PDB entry 6O2S | electron microscopy, 4.00 A resolution | chains 1A and 1H of the 104 polymer chains in the assembly

# Chain 1A
Protein: Tubulin alpha-1B chain
Organism: Sus scrofa
UniProtKB: Q2XVP4 (TBA1B_PIG); residue numbers follow UniProt; this construct covers 1-451
Chain sequence (451 residues; row label = number of the first residue in the row):
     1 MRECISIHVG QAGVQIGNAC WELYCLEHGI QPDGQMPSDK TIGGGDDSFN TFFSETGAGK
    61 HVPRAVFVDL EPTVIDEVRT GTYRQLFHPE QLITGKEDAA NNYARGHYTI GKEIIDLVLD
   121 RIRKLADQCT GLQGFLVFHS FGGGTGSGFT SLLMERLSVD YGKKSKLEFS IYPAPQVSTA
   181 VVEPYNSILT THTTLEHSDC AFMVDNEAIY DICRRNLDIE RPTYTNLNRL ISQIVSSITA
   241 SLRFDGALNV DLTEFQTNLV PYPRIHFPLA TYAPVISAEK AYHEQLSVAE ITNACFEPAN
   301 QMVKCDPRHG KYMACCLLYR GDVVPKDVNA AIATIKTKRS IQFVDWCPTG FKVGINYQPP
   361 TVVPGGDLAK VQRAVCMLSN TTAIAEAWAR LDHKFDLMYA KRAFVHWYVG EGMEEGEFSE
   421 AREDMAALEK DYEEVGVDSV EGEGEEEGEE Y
Disordered / not traced: 39-45, 442-451
UniProt features mapped onto this chain:
  - motif: Met1 to Cys4 (MREC motif)
  - active site: Glu254
  - binding site (GTP): Gly10, Gln11, Ala12, Gln15, Glu71, Ala99, Ser140, Gly143, Gly144, Thr145, Gly146, Thr179, Glu183, Asn206, Tyr224, Asn228, Leu252
  - binding site (Mg(2+)): Glu71
  - site: Tyr451 (Involved in polymerization)
  - modified residue: Lys40 (N6,N6,N6-trimethyllysine), Ser48 (Phosphoserine), Ser232 (Phosphoserine), Tyr282 (3'-nitrotyrosine), Arg339 (Omega-N-methylarginine), Ser439 (Phosphoserine), Glu443 (5-glutamyl polyglutamate), Glu445 (5-glutamyl polyglutamate), Tyr451 (3'-nitrotyrosine)
  - cross-link (Glycyl lysine isopeptide (Lys-Gly)): Lys326 (interchain with G-Cter in ubiquitin), Lys370 (interchain with G-Cter in ubiquitin)

# Chain 1H
Protein: Tubulin beta chain
Organism: Sus scrofa
UniProtKB: P02554 (TBB_PIG); the author numbering skips numbers that UniProt does not, so the offset changes along the chain: 1-44 = UniProt 1-44; 47-360 = UniProt 45-358; 369-455 = UniProt 359-445
Chain sequence (445 residues; each row starts with the number of its first residue; note: 10 numbers in that range are skipped by the numbering (no residue carries them; nothing is unmodelled there)):
     1 MREIVHIQAG QCGNQIGAKF WEVISDEHGI DPTGSYHGDS DLQL
    47 ERINVYYNEA AGNKYVPRAI LVDLEPGTMD SVRSGPFGQI FRPDNFVFGQ SGAGNNWAKG
   107 HYTEGAELVD SVLDVVRKES ESCDCLQGFQ LTHSLGGGTG SGMGTLLISK IREEYPDRIM
   167 NTFSVVPSPK VSDTVVEPYN ATLSVHQLVE NTDETYCIDN EALYDICFRT LKLTTPTYGD
   227 LNHLVSATMS GVTTCLRFPG QLNADLRKLA VNMVPFPRLH FFMPGFAPLT SRGSQQYRAL
   287 TVPELTQQMF DAKNMMAACD PRHGRYLTVA AVFRGRMSMK EVDEQMLNVQ NKNSSYFVEW
   347 IPNNVKTAVC DIPP
   369 RGLKMSATFI GNSTAIQELF KRISEQFTAM FRRKAFLHWY TGEGMDEMEF TEAESNMNDL
   429 VSEYQQYQDA TADEQGEFEE EGEEDEA
Disordered / not traced: 440-455
UniProt features mapped onto this chain:
  - motif: Met1 to Ile4 (MREI motif)
  - binding site (GTP): Gln11, Glu71, Ser140, Gly144, Thr145, Gly146, Asn206, Asn228
  - binding site (Mg(2+)): Glu71
  - modified residue: Ser40 (Phosphoserine), Lys60 (N6-acetyllysine), Ser174 (Phosphoserine), Thr287 (Phosphothreonine), Thr292 (Phosphothreonine), Arg320 (Omega-N-methylarginine), Glu448 (5-glutamyl polyglutamate)
  - cross-link (Glycyl lysine isopeptide (Lys-Gly)): Lys60 (interchain with G-Cter in ubiquitin), Lys326 (interchain with G-Cter in ubiquitin)

# Chain 1A / chain 1H interface
Contacting residue pairs - 59 pairs, chain 1A then chain 1H:
  Gln11(1A) with Gly246(1H), hydrogen bond (side chain-backbone); Gln247(1H), hydrogen bond (side chain-backbone); Leu248(1H); Asn249(1H)
  Gln15(1A) with Gln247(1H)
  Pro72(1A) with Arg48(1H), hydrogen bond (backbone-side chain)
  Thr73(1A) with Arg2(1H); Asn249(1H), hydrogen bond
  Asp76(1A) with Glu47(1H); Arg48(1H), salt bridge
  Glu77(1A) with Glu47(1H); Pro245(1H)
  Lys96(1A) with Arg2(1H)
  Glu97(1A) with Cys131(1H); Leu132(1H)
  Asp98(1A) with Asp251(1H); Lys254(1H)
  Ala100(1A) with Lys254(1H)
  Asn101(1A) with Lys254(1H); Asn258(1H); Lys352(1H)
  Arg105(1A) with Arg253(1H)
  Pro175(1A) with Asn349(1H)
  Gln176(1A) with Leu333(1H); Asn349(1H)
  Ser178(1A) with Asn349(1H); Val351(1H)
  Thr179(1A) with Leu248(1H); Asp329(1H); Lys352(1H); Thr353(1H), hydrogen bond (backbone-backbone)
  Val181(1A) with Asn258(1H); Ile347(1H), hydrophobic; Asn349(1H)
  Val182(1A) with Asn258(1H)
  Tyr210(1A) with Asp329(1H), hydrogen bond
  Arg221(1A) with Ser324(1H); Glu327(1H), salt bridge
  Pro222(1A) with Ser324(1H); Met325(1H); Lys326(1H)
  Thr223(1A) with Gln247(1H)
  Tyr224(1A) with Gln247(1H)
  Lys394(1A) with Asn349(1H)
  Met398(1A) with Pro348(1H)
  Lys401(1A) with Phe262(1H); Trp346(1H); Thr439(1H)
  Ala403(1A) with Ile347(1H), hydrophobic
  Phe404(1A) with Val257(1H); Asn258(1H); Pro261(1H); Ile347(1H), hydrophobic
  His406(1A) with Val260(1H); Pro261(1H), hydrogen bond (side chain-backbone)
  Trp407(1A) with Arg253(1H); Ala256(1H); Val257(1H), hydrophobic; Val260(1H), hydrogen bond (side chain-backbone)
Other interface residues (no listed pair), chain 1A (37 interface residues in all): Glu71, Val177, Ala180, Arg214, Glu220, Leu397, Glu411
Other interface residues (no listed pair), chain 1H (38 interface residues in all): Asp130, Gln133, Pro263, Thr314, Asn350

# Summary
The interface between chain 1A and chain 1H involves 37 residues on one side and 38 on the other, with 8
hydrogen bonds and 2 salt bridges. Among the polar pairs are Asp76(1A)-Arg48(1H), Arg221(1A)-Glu327(1H) and
Gln11(1A)-Gly246(1H).
Chain 1A is Tubulin alpha-1B chain and chain 1H is Tubulin beta chain, both from Sus scrofa; the structure,
Deacetylated Microtubules, was determined by electron microscopy (same publication as 6O2Q, 6O2R and 6O2T).
